Entry 2R7Z (X-ray diffraction, 3.80 A resolution); this record covers chains A and F of the 15 polymer chains in the assembly.

# Chain A
Molecule: DNA-directed RNA polymerase II subunit RPB1
Organism: Saccharomyces cerevisiae
Notes: EC 2.7.7.6
UniProt: P04050 (RPB1_YEAST); residue numbers follow UniProt; this construct covers 1-1733
Amino-acid sequence (1733 residues; row label = number of the first residue in the row):
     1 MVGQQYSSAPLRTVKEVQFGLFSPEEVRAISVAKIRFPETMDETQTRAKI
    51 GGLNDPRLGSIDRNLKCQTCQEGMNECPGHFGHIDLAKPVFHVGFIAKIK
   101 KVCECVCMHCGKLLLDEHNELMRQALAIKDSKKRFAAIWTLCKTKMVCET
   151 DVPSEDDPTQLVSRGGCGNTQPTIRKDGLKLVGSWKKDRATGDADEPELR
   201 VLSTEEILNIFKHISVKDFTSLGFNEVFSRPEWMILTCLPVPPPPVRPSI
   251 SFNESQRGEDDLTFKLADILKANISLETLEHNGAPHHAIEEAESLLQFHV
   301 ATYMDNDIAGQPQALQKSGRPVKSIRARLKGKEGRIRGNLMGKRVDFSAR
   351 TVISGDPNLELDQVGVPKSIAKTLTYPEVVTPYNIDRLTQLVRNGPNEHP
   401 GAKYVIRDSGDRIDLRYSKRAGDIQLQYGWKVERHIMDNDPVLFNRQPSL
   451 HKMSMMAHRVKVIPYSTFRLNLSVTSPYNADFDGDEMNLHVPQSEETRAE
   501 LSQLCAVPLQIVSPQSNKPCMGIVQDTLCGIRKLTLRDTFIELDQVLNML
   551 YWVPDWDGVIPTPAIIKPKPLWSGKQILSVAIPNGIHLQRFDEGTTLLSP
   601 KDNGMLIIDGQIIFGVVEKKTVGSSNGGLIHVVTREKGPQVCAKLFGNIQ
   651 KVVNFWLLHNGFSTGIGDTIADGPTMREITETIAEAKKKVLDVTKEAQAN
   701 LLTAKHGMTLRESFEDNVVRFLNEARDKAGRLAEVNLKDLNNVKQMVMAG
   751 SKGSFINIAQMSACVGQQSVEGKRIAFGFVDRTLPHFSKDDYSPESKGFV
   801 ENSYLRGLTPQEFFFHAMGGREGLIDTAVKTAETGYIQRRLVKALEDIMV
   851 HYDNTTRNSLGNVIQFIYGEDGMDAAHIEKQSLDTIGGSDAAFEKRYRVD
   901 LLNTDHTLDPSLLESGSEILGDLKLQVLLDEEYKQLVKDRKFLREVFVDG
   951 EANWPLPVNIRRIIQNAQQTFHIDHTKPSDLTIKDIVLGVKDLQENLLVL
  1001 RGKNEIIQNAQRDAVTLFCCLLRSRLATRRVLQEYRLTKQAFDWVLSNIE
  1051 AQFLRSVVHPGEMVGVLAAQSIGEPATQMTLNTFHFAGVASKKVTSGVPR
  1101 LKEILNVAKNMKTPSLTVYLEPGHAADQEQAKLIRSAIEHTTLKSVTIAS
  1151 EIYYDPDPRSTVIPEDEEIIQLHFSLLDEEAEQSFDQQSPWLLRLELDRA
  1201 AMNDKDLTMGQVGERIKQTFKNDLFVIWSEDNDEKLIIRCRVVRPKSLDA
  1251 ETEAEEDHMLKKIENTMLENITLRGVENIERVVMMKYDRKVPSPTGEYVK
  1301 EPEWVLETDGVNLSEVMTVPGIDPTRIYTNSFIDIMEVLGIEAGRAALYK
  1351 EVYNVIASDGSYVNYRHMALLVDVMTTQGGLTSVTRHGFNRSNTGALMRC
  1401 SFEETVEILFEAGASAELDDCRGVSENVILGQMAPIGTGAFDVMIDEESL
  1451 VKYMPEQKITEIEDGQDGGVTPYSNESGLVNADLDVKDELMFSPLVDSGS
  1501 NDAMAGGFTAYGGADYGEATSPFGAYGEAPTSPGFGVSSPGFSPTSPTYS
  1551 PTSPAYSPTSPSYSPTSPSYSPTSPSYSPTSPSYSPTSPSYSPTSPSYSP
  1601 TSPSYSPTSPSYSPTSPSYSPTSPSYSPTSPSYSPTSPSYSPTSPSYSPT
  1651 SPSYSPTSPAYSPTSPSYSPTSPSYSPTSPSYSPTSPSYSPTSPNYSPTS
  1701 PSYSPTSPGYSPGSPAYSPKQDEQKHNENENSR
Not modelled in the structure: 1, 187-194, 1082-1091, 1177-1186, 1244-1253, 1456-1733
Bound ions: Zn2+ site 1: C67, C70, C77, H80; Zn2+ site 2: C110, C148, C167; Mg2+: D481, D483 (shared with 1 residue of chain P)

# Chain F
Molecule: DNA-directed RNA polymerases I, II, and III subunit RPABC2
Organism: Saccharomyces cerevisiae
Notes: EC 2.7.7.6
UniProt: P20435 (RPAB2_YEAST); numbering as in UniProt (aligned over 1-155)
Amino-acid sequence (155 residues; numbered 1 to 155; the number before each row is that of its first residue):
     1 MSDYEEAFNDGNENFEDFDVEHFSDEETYEEKPQFKDGETTDANGKTIVT
    51 GGNGPEDFQQHEQIRRKTLKEKAIPKDQRATTPYMTKYERARILGTRALQ
   101 ISMNAPVFVDLEGETDPLRIAMKELAEKKIPLVIRRYLPDGSFEDWSVEE
   151 LIVDL
Not modelled in the structure: 1-71

# Interface between chain A and chain F
Residue-residue contacts - 67 pairs, chain A then chain F:
  V379(A) with S102(F)
  T381(A) with S102(F); N104(F)
  P382(A) with N104(F)
  Y383(A) with V107(F); T115(F)
  S494(A) with L99(F)
  E495(A) with A98(F); L99(F); P117(F); L118(F)
  E496(A) with G95(F); L99(F)
  A499(A) with G95(F); L118(F), hydrophobic
  Q503(A) with R90(F); A91(F)
  L504(A) with Y88(F), hydrophobic; A91(F), hydrophobic
  Y852(A) with T81(F); T86(F); E89(F), hydrogen bond; R136(F); Y137(F); L138(F), hydrophobic
  D853(A) with P139(F)
  R857(A) with P139(F)
  R1001(A) with A80(F); T81(F); P83(F)
  L1054(A) with Y84(F)
  R1055(A) with D154(F), salt bridge
  H1059(A) with M85(F); T86(F); K87(F), hydrogen bond (side chain-backbone)
  P1060(A) with T86(F)
  E1062(A) with K87(F), salt bridge; Y88(F), hydrogen bond
  G1437(A) with Y88(F)
  T1438(A) with Y88(F); R92(F), hydrogen bond (backbone-side chain)
  G1439(A) with R92(F)
  F1441(A) with Y88(F); E89(F); R92(F), hydrogen bond (backbone-side chain); R135(F)
  D1442(A) with V133(F); I134(F); R135(F), hydrogen bond (backbone-backbone); Y137(F), hydrogen bond
  V1443(A) with R92(F); V133(F)
  M1444(A) with P131(F); L132(F); V133(F), hydrogen bond (backbone-backbone); R135(F)
  I1445(A) with P131(F); L132(F), hydrophobic
  D1446(A) with P131(F), hydrogen bond (backbone-backbone); V133(F)
  L1450(A) with F108(F), hydrophobic
  Y1453(A) with F108(F); K128(F), hydrogen bond (side chain-backbone); K129(F); I130(F); P131(F); E149(F), hydrogen bond
Other interface residues (no listed pair), chain A (40 interface residues in all): V380, Y428, G429, S502, D874, G1061, M1063, M1433, A1440, S1449
Other interface residues (no listed pair), chain F (43 interface residues in all): T82, T96, I101, L111, I120, D145, L155

# Summary
40 residues of chain A face 43 of chain F across their interface; the contacts include 11 hydrogen bonds and 2
salt bridges. Polar pairs include R1055(A)-D154(F), E1062(A)-K87(F) and Y852(A)-E89(F). D481(A) and D483(A)
form the Mg2+ site.
Here chain A is DNA-directed RNA polymerase II subunit RPB1 and chain F is DNA-directed RNA polymerases I, II,
and III subunit RPABC2, both from Saccharomyces cerevisiae. Entry 2R7Z (Cisplatin lesion containing RNA
polymerase II elongation complex) was determined by X-ray diffraction.
